1T5X - chains B and C of the 4 polymer chains in the assembly; structure by X-ray diffraction, 2.50 A resolution.

Chain B:
Name: HLA class II histocompatibility antigen, DRB1-1 beta chain
From: Homo sapiens
Notes: fragment: Extracellular domain
Reference sequence: P04229 (2B11_HUMAN); residues 1-190 here correspond to UniProt positions 30-219 (UniProt number = residue number + 29)
Amino-acid sequence (190 residues; each row starts with the number of its first residue):
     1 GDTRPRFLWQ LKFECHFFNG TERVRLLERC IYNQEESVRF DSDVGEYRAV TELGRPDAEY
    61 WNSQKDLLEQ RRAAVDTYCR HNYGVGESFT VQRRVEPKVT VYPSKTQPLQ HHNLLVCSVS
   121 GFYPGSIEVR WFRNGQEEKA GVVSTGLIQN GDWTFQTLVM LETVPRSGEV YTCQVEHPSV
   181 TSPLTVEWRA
Disulfides: Cys-15/Cys-79, Cys-117/Cys-173

Chain C:
Name: 15-mer peptide fragment of Regulatory protein MIG1
Notes: fragment: Synthetic peptide
Reference sequence: P27705 (MIG1_YEAST); residues 7-14 here correspond to UniProt positions 455-462 (UniProt number = residue number + 448)
Amino-acid sequence (15 residues; each row starts with the number of its first residue; numbering starts at 0):
     0 AAYSDQATPL LLSPR
Not modelled in the structure: 13-14
Sequence notes: insertion (0-6)

Interface between chain B and chain C:
Contacting residue pairs - 25 pairs, chain B then chain C:
  Leu-11(B) with Thr-7(C)
  Phe-13(B) with Gln-5(C)
  Pro-56(B) with Leu-11(C)
  Asp-57(B) with Leu-10(C); Leu-11(C), hydrogen bond (side chain-backbone)
  Tyr-60(B) with Leu-11(C), hydrophobic
  Trp-61(B) with Pro-8(C); Leu-9(C), hydrogen bond (side chain-backbone); Leu-10(C), hydrophobic
  Gln-70(B) with Gln-5(C)
  Arg-71(B) with Gln-5(C); Ala-6(C), hydrogen bond (side chain-backbone); Pro-8(C)
  Ala-74(B) with Gln-5(C)
  Tyr-78(B) with Ser-3(C); Asp-4(C); Gln-5(C)
  His-81(B) with Ala-1(C), hydrogen bond (side chain-backbone); Ser-3(C), hydrogen bond
  Asn-82(B) with Tyr-2(C); Ser-3(C), hydrogen bond (side chain-backbone)
  Val-85(B) with Ala-0(C); Ala-1(C)
  Gly-86(B) with Tyr-2(C)
  Phe-89(B) with Tyr-2(C)
Also at the interface, not in a pair above, chain B (19 interface residues in all): Trp-9, Glu-28, Tyr-47, Thr-77

Overview:
Chain B and chain C form an interface of 19 and 12 residues respectively, with 6 hydrogen bonds. Among the
polar pairs are Asp-57(B)/Leu-11(C), Trp-61(B)/Leu-9(C) and Arg-71(B)/Ala-6(C).
Here chain B is HLA class II histocompatibility antigen, DRB1-1 beta chain (Homo sapiens) and chain C is a
15-mer peptide fragment of Regulatory protein MIG1. Entry 1T5X (HLA-DR1 in complex with a synthetic peptide
(AAYSDQATPLLLSPR) and the superantigen SEC3-3B2) was determined by X-ray diffraction (same publication as
1T5W).
